PDB entry 6I22 | X-ray diffraction, 1.66 A resolution | chain A

== Chain A ==
Name: Aureochrome1-like protein
Organism: Ochromonas danica
UniProtKB: C5NSW6 (C5NSW6_OCHDN); numbering as in UniProt (aligned over 181-311)
Amino-acid sequence (134 residues; numbered 178 to 311; the number before each row is that of its first residue):
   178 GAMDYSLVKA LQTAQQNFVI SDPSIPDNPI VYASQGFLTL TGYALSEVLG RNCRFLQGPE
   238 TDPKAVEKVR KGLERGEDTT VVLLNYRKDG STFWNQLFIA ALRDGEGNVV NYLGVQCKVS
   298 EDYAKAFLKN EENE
Unresolved in the structure: 178
Differences from the reference sequence: expression tag (178-180)
Residues lining bound ligands: FMN (flavin mononucleotide): V196, S198, N205, F214, N229, C230, R231, L233, Q234, V243, V246, R247, L250, L260, N262, N272, L274, I276, Y289, L290, G291, Q293
What the authors report for this chain:
  - conformationally variable residues (helix shift, side-chain flip): S183 to Q189, N194, V287 to Q293
  - contacts within the chain: N194-Q293 (hydrogen bond)

== In short ==
Chain A binds flavin mononucleotide. The paper reports conformational variability at S183, N194 and V287;
contacts within the chain involving Q293 and N194.
Chain A is Aureochrome1-like protein (Ochromonas danica); the structure, Flavin Analogue Sheds Light on
Light-Oxygen-Voltage Domain Mechanism, was determined by X-ray diffraction (same publication as 6I25, 6I20,
6I21, 6I23 and 6I24).
